8TO2 - chains c and e of the 29 polymer chains in the assembly; structure by electron microscopy, 2.00 A resolution.

== Chain c ==
Protein: Phycobilisome 7.8 kDa linker polypeptide, allophycocyanin-associated, core
Organism: Synechocystis sp. PCC 6803
Reference sequence: Q02925 (PYC1_SYNY4); residues 1-67 here = UniProt positions 1-67
Chain sequence (67 residues; row label = number of the first residue in the row):
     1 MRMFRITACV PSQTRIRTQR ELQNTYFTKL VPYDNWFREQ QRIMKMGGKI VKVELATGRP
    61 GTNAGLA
Ligand contacts:
  - phycocyanobilin (CYC), molecule 1: Arg2, Phe4, Tyr33, Trp36, Phe37, Gln40, Gln41, Met44
  - phycocyanobilin (CYC), molecule 2: Pro11, Ser12, Arg15, Leu22, Gln23, Asn24, Thr25

== Chain e ==
Protein: Allophycocyanin beta chain
Organism: Synechocystis sp. PCC 6803
Reference sequence: Q01952 (APCB_SYNY3); numbering as in UniProt (aligned over 1-161)
Chain sequence (161 residues; numbered 1 to 161; the number before each row is that of its first residue):
     1 MQDAITAVIN SADVQGKYLD GAAMDKLKSY FASGELRVRA ASVISANAAT IVKEAVAKSL
    61 LYSDVTRPGG NMYTTRRYAA CIRDLDYYLR YATYAMLAGD ASILDERVLN GLKETYNSLG
   121 VPISSTVQAI QAIKEVTASL VGADAGKEMG VYLDYICSGL S
Covalent attachments: phycocyanobilin (CYC) linked to Cys81
Ligand contacts:
  - phycocyanobilin (CYC), molecule 1: Leu60, Val65, Asn71, Met72, Arg76, Arg77, Ala80, Arg83, Asp84, Leu85, Tyr87, Tyr88, Tyr91, Arg107, Val108, Leu112, Thr115, Tyr116, Leu119, Val121, Pro122, Ser125, Thr126, Ala129
  - phycocyanobilin (CYC), molecule 2: Leu61, Tyr62, Thr66, Tyr73, Thr74, Thr75, Tyr78
Swiss-Prot annotation at these positions:
  - binding site ((2R,3E)-phycocyanobilin): Cys81
  - modified residue: Asn71 (N4-methylasparagine)

== Interface between chain c and chain e ==
Contacting residue pairs - 40 pairs, chain c then chain e:
  Phe4(c) with Leu119(e), hydrophobic
  Tyr33(c) with Leu119(e), hydrophobic
  Trp36(c) with Thr115(e), hydrogen bond
  Phe37(c) with Arg83(e); Asp84(e); Tyr87(e)
  Gln40(c) with Asn110(e), hydrogen bond (side chain-backbone); Gly111(e); Leu112(e); Thr115(e)
  Gln41(c) with Tyr87(e); Tyr91(e), hydrogen bond; Arg107(e)
  Met44(c) with Glu106(e); Arg107(e); Asn110(e)
  Lys45(c) with Tyr91(e); Arg107(e)
  Gly48(c) with Asn110(e), hydrogen bond (backbone-side chain)
  Lys49(c) with Asn110(e)
  Ile50(c) with Asn110(e), hydrogen bond (backbone-side chain); Gly111(e)
  Val51(c) with Glu114(e)
  Lys52(c) with Glu114(e)
  Val53(c) with Gly111(e); Glu114(e), hydrogen bond (backbone-side chain); Thr115(e); Ser118(e), hydrogen bond (backbone-side chain)
  Glu54(c) with Glu114(e); Ser118(e)
  Leu55(c) with Ser118(e); Leu119(e), hydrophobic
  Pro60(c) with Ser118(e); Leu119(e)
  Gly61(c) with Arg77(e)
  Thr62(c) with Arg76(e), hydrogen bond (backbone-side chain)
  Asn63(c) with Thr74(e); Arg76(e), hydrogen bond (backbone-side chain); Arg77(e), hydrogen bond
  Leu66(c) with Arg76(e)
Interface residues without a listed pair, chain c (22 interface residues in all): Arg2
Interface residues without a listed pair, chain e (18 interface residues in all): Tyr73, Val108

== In short ==
22 residues of chain c and 18 residues of chain e are in contact; the contacts include 10 hydrogen bonds.
Polar contacts include Trp36(c)-Thr115(e), Gln40(c)-Asn110(e) and Gln41(c)-Tyr91(e). Ligands of chain c:
phycocyanobilin. Ligands of chain e: phycocyanobilin. Covalently linked phycocyanobilin: at Cys81(e).
Chain c is Phycobilisome 7.8 kDa linker polypeptide, allophycocyanin-associated, core and chain e is
Allophycocyanin beta chain, both from Synechocystis sp. PCC 6803; the structure, Bottom cylinder of
high-resolution phycobilisome quenched by OCP (local refinement), was determined by electron microscopy
together with 8TPJ from the same study.
